PDB entry 7TAZ | X-ray diffraction, 2.40 A resolution | chains A and B

== Chain A ==
Name: Reverse transcriptase/ribonuclease H
From: Human immunodeficiency virus 1
Notes: EC 2.7.7.49, 2.7.7.7, 3.1.26.13, 3.1.13.2
Reference sequence: P03366 (POL_HV1B1); residues 1-555 here correspond to UniProt positions 600-1154 (UniProt number = residue number + 599)
Chain sequence (557 residues; row label = number of the first residue in the row; numbers below 1 keep their minus sign (Met-1 is residue -1)):
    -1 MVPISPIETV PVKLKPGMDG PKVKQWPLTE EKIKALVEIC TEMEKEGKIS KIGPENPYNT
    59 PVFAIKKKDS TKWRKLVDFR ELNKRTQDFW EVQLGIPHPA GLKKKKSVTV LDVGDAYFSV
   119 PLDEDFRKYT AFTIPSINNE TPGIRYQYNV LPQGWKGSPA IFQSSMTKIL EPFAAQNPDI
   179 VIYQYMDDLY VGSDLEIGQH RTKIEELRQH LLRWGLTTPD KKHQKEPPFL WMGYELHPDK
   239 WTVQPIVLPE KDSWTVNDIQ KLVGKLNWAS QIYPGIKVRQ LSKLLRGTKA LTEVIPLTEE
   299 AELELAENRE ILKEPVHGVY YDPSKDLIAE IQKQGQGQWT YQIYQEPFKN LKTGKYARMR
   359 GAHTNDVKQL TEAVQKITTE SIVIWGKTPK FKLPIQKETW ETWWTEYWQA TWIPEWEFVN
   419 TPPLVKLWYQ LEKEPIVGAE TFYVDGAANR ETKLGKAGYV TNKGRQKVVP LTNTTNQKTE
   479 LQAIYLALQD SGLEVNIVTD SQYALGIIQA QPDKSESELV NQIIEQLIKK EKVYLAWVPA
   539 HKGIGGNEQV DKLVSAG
Not modelled in the structure: 555
Sequence notes: expression tag (-1 to 0); engineered mutation Ala172 (Lys771 in P03366), Ala173 (Lys772 in P03366), Ser280 (Cys879 in P03366)
Ligand contacts: VM-1500A (VM5; 2-[4-bromo-3-(3-chloro-5-cyanophenoxy)-2-fluorophenyl]-N-(2-chloro-4-sulfamoylphenyl)acetamide): Pro95, Leu100, Lys101, Lys102, Lys103, Lys104, Ser105, Val106, Val108, Val179, Tyr181, Tyr188, Val189, Gly190, Pro225, Phe227, Trp229, Leu234, His235, Pro236, Tyr318
Swiss-Prot annotation at these positions:
  - region: Phe227 to His235 (RT 'primer grip')
  - motif: Trp398 to Trp414 (Tryptophan repeat motif)
  - binding site (Mg(2+)): Asp110, Asp185, Asp186, Asp443, Glu478, Asp498, Asp549
  - site: Trp401 (Essential for RT p66/p51 heterodimerization), Trp414 (Essential for RT p66/p51 heterodimerization), Phe440, Tyr441 (Cleavage)

== Chain B ==
Name: Reverse transcriptase p51
From: Human immunodeficiency virus 1
Notes: EC 2.7.7.49
Reference sequence: P03366 (POL_HV1B1); residues 1-428 here correspond to UniProt positions 600-1027 (UniProt number = residue number + 599)
Chain sequence (429 residues; numbered 0 to 428; the number before each row is that of its first residue; numbering starts at 0):
     0 GPISPIETVP VKLKPGMDGP KVKQWPLTEE KIKALVEICT EMEKEGKISK IGPENPYNTP
    60 VFAIKKKDST KWRKLVDFRE LNKRTQDFWE VQLGIPHPAG LKKKKSVTVL DVGDAYFSVP
   120 LDEDFRKYTA FTIPSINNET PGIRYQYNVL PQGWKGSPAI FQSSMTKILE PFKKQNPDIV
   180 IYQYMDDLYV GSDLEIGQHR TKIEELRQHL LRWGLTTPDK KHQKEPPFLW MGYELHPDKW
   240 TVQPIVLPEK DSWTVNDIQK LVGKLNWASQ IYPGIKVRQL SKLLRGTKAL TEVIPLTEEA
   300 ELELAENREI LKEPVHGVYY DPSKDLIAEI QKQGQGQWTY QIYQEPFKNL KTGKYARMRG
   360 AHTNDVKQLT EAVQKITTES IVIWGKTPKF KLPIQKETWE TWWTEYWQAT WIPEWEFVNT
   420 PPLVKLWYQ
Not modelled in the structure: 0-4, 216-223
Sequence notes: expression tag (0); engineered mutation Ser280 (Cys879 in P03366)
Swiss-Prot annotation at these positions:
  - region: Phe227 to His235 (RT 'primer grip')
  - motif: Trp398 to Trp414 (Tryptophan repeat motif)
  - binding site (Mg(2+)): Asp110, Asp185, Asp186
  - site (Essential for RT p66/p51 heterodimerization): Trp401, Trp414

== How chain A and chain B interact ==
Contacting residue pairs (117; chain A residue first):
  Val8(A) - Glu53(B)
  Pro9(A) - Glu53(B)
  Gln85(A) - Glu53(B)  hydrogen bond (side chain-backbone)
  Asp86(A) - Lys20(B)  salt bridge
  Asp86(A) - Pro55(B)
  Phe87(A) - Pro52(B)
  Phe87(A) - Glu53(B)
  Trp88(A) - Pro52(B)  hydrogen bond (backbone-backbone)
  Trp88(A) - Asn54(B)
  Trp88(A) - Pro55(B)
  Trp88(A) - Asn57(B)
  Trp88(A) - Thr131(B)
  Trp88(A) - Arg143(B)
  Val90(A) - Pro140(B)  hydrophobic
  Val90(A) - Gly141(B)
  Leu92(A) - Lys22(B)
  Gly93(A) - Asn137(B)
  Ile94(A) - Asn137(B)
  Pro95(A) - Asn136(B)
  Pro95(A) - Asn137(B)
  His96(A) - Asn136(B)  hydrogen bond (backbone-side chain)
  Gly99(A) - Asn136(B)
  Gly99(A) - Glu138(B)
  Leu100(A) - Asn136(B)
  Leu100(A) - Glu138(B)
  Lys101(A) - Glu138(B)  salt bridge
  Ala158(A) - Pro52(B)
  Gln161(A) - Pro140(B)
  Ser162(A) - Pro52(B)
  Thr165(A) - Pro140(B)
  Tyr181(A) - Glu138(B)  hydrogen bond
  Gln182(A) - Pro140(B)
  Gln373(A) - Glu396(B)
  Gln373(A) - Thr397(B)  hydrogen bond
  Gln373(A) - Thr400(B)
  Gln373(A) - Trp401(B)  hydrogen bond
  Thr376(A) - Thr400(B)
  Thr376(A) - Trp401(B)
  Ile380(A) - Pro25(B)  hydrophobic
  Ile380(A) - Leu26(B)
  Ile380(A) - Thr27(B)
  Val381(A) - Pro25(B)  hydrophobic
  Val381(A) - Ile135(B)
  Val381(A) - Asn136(B)  hydrogen bond (backbone-backbone)
  Ile382(A) - Ile135(B)
  Ile382(A) - Asn136(B)
  Trp383(A) - Ile135(B)
  Gly384(A) - Thr27(B)
  Gly384(A) - Glu28(B)  hydrogen bond (backbone-backbone)
  Gly384(A) - Ile135(B)
  Trp402(A) - Lys331(B)  hydrogen bond (backbone-side chain)
  Trp402(A) - His361(B)
  Trp402(A) - Thr362(B)
  Trp402(A) - Asp364(B)
  Tyr405(A) - Lys331(B)  hydrogen bond (backbone-side chain)
  Trp406(A) - Lys331(B)
  Trp406(A) - Pro392(B)  hydrophobic
  Trp406(A) - Val417(B)
  Trp406(A) - Asn418(B)
  Trp406(A) - Thr419(B)
  Trp406(A) - Pro420(B)
  Trp406(A) - Pro421(B)
  Gln407(A) - Lys331(B)  hydrogen bond (backbone-side chain)
  Gln407(A) - Asp364(B)
  Gln407(A) - Pro392(B)
  Gln407(A) - Ile393(B)
  Gln407(A) - Gln394(B)  hydrogen bond
  Gln407(A) - Val417(B)  hydrogen bond (side chain-backbone)
  Ala408(A) - Lys331(B)
  Ala408(A) - Trp337(B)  hydrophobic
  Ala408(A) - Asp364(B)
  Ala408(A) - Pro392(B)  hydrogen bond (backbone-backbone)
  Ala408(A) - Ile393(B)
  Thr409(A) - Asp364(B)  hydrogen bond (backbone-side chain)
  Trp410(A) - Thr362(B)
  Trp410(A) - Asn363(B)
  Trp410(A) - Val365(B)  hydrophobic
  Trp410(A) - Trp401(B)
  Trp410(A) - Tyr405(B)
  Pro412(A) - Trp401(B)  hydrophobic
  Pro433(A) - Asn255(B)
  Pro433(A) - Leu289(B)  hydrophobic
  Ile434(A) - Thr290(B)
  Thr439(A) - Lys287(B)
  Thr439(A) - Ala288(B)
  Thr439(A) - Leu289(B)  hydrogen bond (side chain-backbone)
  Tyr441(A) - Val254(B)
  Tyr441(A) - Gln258(B)
  Tyr441(A) - Thr286(B)
  Tyr441(A) - Lys287(B)  hydrogen bond (side chain-backbone)
  Val458(A) - Thr286(B)
  Thr459(A) - Thr286(B)
  Asn460(A) - Thr286(B)
  Asn460(A) - Lys287(B)
  Asn460(A) - Ala288(B)
  Asn494(A) - Leu289(B)
  Val496(A) - Gln258(B)
  Val496(A) - Leu289(B)  hydrophobic
  Gln500(A) - Leu422(B)
  Gly504(A) - Pro420(B)
  Gln507(A) - Leu422(B)
  Tyr532(A) - Asn255(B)  hydrogen bond
  Tyr532(A) - Leu289(B)  hydrophobic
  Trp535(A) - Leu422(B)
  Val536(A) - Gln258(B)
  Pro537(A) - Asn265(B)
  Lys540(A) - Asn265(B)
  Lys540(A) - Val276(B)
  Lys540(A) - Ser280(B)
  Gly541(A) - Arg284(B)
  Ile542(A) - Leu283(B)  hydrophobic
  Gly543(A) - Leu283(B)  hydrogen bond (backbone-backbone)
  Gly543(A) - Arg284(B)  hydrogen bond (backbone-backbone)
  Gly543(A) - Gly285(B)
  Gly544(A) - Arg284(B)
  Gly544(A) - Thr286(B)
  Gln547(A) - Arg284(B)
Also at the interface, not in a pair above, chain A (70 interface residues in all): Ile159, Glu169, Ile180, Met357, Thr369, Thr377, Thr386, Val435, Leu503, Ala508, Ala534, Glu546
Also at the interface, not in a pair above, chain B (60 interface residues in all): Lys49, Thr139, Val261, Gly262, Leu368, Trp426

== Overview ==
70 residues of chain A and 60 residues of chain B are in contact, with 20 hydrogen bonds and 2 salt bridges.
Polar contacts include Asp86(A)-Lys20(B), Lys101(A)-Glu138(B) and Gln85(A)-Glu53(B). Chain A binds VM-1500A.
Here chain A is Reverse transcriptase/ribonuclease H and chain B is Reverse transcriptase p51, both from Human
immunodeficiency virus 1. Entry 7TAZ (Crystal structure of HIV-1 reverse transcriptase (RT) in complex with
VM-1500A, a non-nucleoside RT inhibitor) was determined by X-ray diffraction.
